PDB entry 7XHG | X-ray diffraction, 2.46 A resolution | chains D and E of the 3 polymer chains in the assembly

[Chain D]
Molecule: Ras GTPase-activating protein-binding protein 1
Source organism: Homo sapiens
Notes: EC 3.6.4.12, 3.6.4.13
Reference sequence: Q13283 (G3BP1_HUMAN); numbering as in UniProt (aligned over 1-139)
Chain sequence (139 residues; row label = number of the first residue in the row):
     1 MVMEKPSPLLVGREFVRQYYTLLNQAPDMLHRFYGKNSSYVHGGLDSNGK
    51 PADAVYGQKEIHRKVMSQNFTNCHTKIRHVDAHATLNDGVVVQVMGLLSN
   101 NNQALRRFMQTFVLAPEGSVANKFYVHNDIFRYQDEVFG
Disordered / not traced: 1-5, 139
Curated features (UniProtKB/Swiss-Prot):
  - cross-link (Glycyl lysine isopeptide (Lys-Gly)): Lys36 (interchain with G-Cter in ubiquitin), Lys50 (interchain with G-Cter in ubiquitin), Lys59 (interchain with G-Cter in ubiquitin), Lys64 (interchain with G-Cter in ubiquitin), Lys76 (interchain with G-Cter in ubiquitin), Lys123 (interchain with G-Cter in ubiquitin)
  - natural variant: Arg78 (R78C: Found in a patient with a neurodevelopmental disorder; uncertain significance), Arg132 (R132I: Found in a patient with a neurodevelopmental disorder; uncertain significance)
  - mutagenesis: Phe15 (F15W: Decreased interaction with USP10), Phe33 (F33W: Abolished interaction with CAPRIN1 and ability to undergo liquid-liquid phase separation. Abolished interaction with USP10), Lys36 (K36R: In 10KR; abolished ubiquitination in response to heat shock, leading to decreased stress granule disassembly when associated with R-50, R-59, R-64, R-76, R-123, R-353, R-357, R-376 and R-393 ...), Lys50 (K50R: In 10KR; abolished ubiquitination in response to heat shock, leading to decreased stress granule disassembly when associated with R-36, R-59, R-64, R-76, R-123, R-353, R-357, R-376 and R-393 ...), Lys59 (K59R: In 10KR; abolished ubiquitination in response to heat shock, leading to decreased stress granule disassembly when associated with R-36, R-50, R-64, R-76, R-123, R-353, R-357, R-376 and R-393 ...), Lys64 (K64R: In 10KR; abolished ubiquitination in response to heat shock, leading to decreased stress granule disassembly when associated with R-36, R-50, R-59, R-76, R-123, R-353, R-357, R-376 and R-393 ...), Lys76 (K76R: In 10KR; abolished ubiquitination in response to heat shock, leading to decreased stress granule disassembly when associated with R-36, R-50, R-59, R-64, R-123, R-353, R-357, R-376 and R-393 ...), Lys123 (K123R: In 10KR; abolished ubiquitination in response to heat shock, leading to decreased stress granule disassembly when associated with R-36, R-50, R-59, R-64, R-76, R-353, R-357, R-376 and R-393 ...), Phe124 (F124W: Does not affect interaction with USP10)

[Chain E]
Molecule: Caprin-1(369-378)
Source organism: Homo sapiens
Chain sequence (10 residues; numbered 369 to 378; the number before each row is that of its first residue):
   369 PYNFIQDSML
Disordered / not traced: 378

[How chain D and chain E interact]
Contacting residue pairs (26; chain D residue first):
  Pro6(D) - Tyr370(E)  hydrophobic
  Val11(D) - Tyr370(E)  hydrophobic
  Val11(D) - Phe372(E)
  Glu14(D) - Tyr370(E)
  Phe15(D) - Phe372(E)  hydrophobic
  Gln18(D) - Tyr370(E)
  Gln18(D) - Phe372(E)
  Arg32(D) - Ile373(E)
  Arg32(D) - Gln374(E)  hydrogen bond (backbone-backbone)
  Arg32(D) - Ser376(E)
  Phe33(D) - Phe372(E)
  Phe33(D) - Gln374(E)
  Tyr34(D) - Gln374(E)
  Gln58(D) - Asp375(E)
  Gln58(D) - Ser376(E)
  Gln58(D) - Met377(E)  hydrogen bond (side chain-backbone)
  Glu117(D) - Gln374(E)
  Asn122(D) - Tyr370(E)
  Asn122(D) - Asn371(E)  hydrogen bond (backbone-backbone)
  Lys123(D) - Asn371(E)
  Lys123(D) - Ile373(E)  hydrogen bond (side chain-backbone)
  Lys123(D) - Gln374(E)  hydrogen bond
  Phe124(D) - Asn371(E)  hydrogen bond (backbone-backbone)
  Phe124(D) - Phe372(E)
  Phe124(D) - Gln374(E)  hydrogen bond (backbone-side chain)
  Tyr125(D) - Gln374(E)
Also at the interface, not in a pair above, chain D (18 interface residues in all): Ser7, Leu10, His31, Leu114
Also at the interface, not in a pair above, chain E (9 interface residues in all): Pro369

[Summary]
The interface between chain D and chain E involves 18 residues on one side and 9 on the other; the contacts
include 7 hydrogen bonds. Among the polar pairs are Gln58(D)-Met377(E), Lys123(D)-Ile373(E) and
Lys123(D)-Gln374(E). Curated annotation (UniProt) lists 9 mutagenesis sites on chain D.
Here chain D is Ras GTPase-activating protein-binding protein 1 and chain E is Caprin-1(369-378), both from
Homo sapiens. Entry 7XHG (Crystal structure of the NTF2L domain of human G3BP1 in complex with the Caprin-1
derived peptide) was determined by X-ray diffraction together with 7XHF from the same study.
